6SLN - chains A and C of the 6 polymer chains in the assembly; structure by X-ray diffraction, 2.61 A resolution.

[Chain A]
Protein: RagA protein
Organism: Porphyromonas gingivalis (strain ATCC BAA-308 / W83)
UniProt: Q7MXJ7 (Q7MXJ7_PORGI); residue numbers follow UniProt; this construct covers 21-1017
Sequence (997 residues; row label = number of the first residue in the row):
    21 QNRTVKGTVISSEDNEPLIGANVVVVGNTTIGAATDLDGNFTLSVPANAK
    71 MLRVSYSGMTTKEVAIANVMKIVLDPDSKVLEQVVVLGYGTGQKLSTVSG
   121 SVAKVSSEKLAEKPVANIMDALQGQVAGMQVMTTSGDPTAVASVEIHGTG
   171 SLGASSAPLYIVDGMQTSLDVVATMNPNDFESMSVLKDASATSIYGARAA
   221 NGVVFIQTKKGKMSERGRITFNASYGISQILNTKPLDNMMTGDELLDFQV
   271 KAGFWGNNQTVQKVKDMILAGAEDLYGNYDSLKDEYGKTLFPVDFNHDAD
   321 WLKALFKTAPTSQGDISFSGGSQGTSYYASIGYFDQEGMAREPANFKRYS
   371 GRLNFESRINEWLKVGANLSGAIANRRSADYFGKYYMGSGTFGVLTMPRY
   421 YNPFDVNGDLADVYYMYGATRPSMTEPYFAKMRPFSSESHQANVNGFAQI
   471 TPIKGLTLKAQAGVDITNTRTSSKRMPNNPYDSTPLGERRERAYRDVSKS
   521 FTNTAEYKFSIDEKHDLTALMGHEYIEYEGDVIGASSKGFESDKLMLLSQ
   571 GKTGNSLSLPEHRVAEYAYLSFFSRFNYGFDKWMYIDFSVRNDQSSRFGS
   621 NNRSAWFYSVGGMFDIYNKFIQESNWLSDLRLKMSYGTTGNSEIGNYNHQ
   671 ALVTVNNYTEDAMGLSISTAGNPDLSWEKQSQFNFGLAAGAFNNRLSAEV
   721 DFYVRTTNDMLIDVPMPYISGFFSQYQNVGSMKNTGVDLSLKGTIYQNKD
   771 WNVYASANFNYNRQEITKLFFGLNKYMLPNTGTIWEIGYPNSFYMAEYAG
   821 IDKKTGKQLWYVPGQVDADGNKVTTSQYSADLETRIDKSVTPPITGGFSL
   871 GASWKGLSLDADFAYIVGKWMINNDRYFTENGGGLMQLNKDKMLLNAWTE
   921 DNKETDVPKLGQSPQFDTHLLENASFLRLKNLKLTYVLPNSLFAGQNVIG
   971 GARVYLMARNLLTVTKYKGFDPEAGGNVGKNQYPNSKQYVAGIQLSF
Disordered / not traced: 21-114

[Chain C]
Protein: Lipoprotein RagB
Organism: Porphyromonas gingivalis (strain ATCC BAA-308 / W83)
UniProt: F5H948 (F5H948_PORGI); residue numbers follow UniProt; this construct covers 20-501
Sequence (488 residues; row label = number of the first residue in the row):
    20 CELDRDPEGKDFQQPYTSFVQTKQNRDGLYALLRNTENPRMHFYQELQSD
    70 MYCTTITDGNSLAPFVNWDLGILNDHGRADEDEVSGIAGYYFVYNRLNQQ
   120 ANAFVNNTEAALQNQVYKNSTEIANAKSFLAEGKVLQALAIWRLMDRFSF
   170 HESVTEVNSGAKDLGVILLKEYNPGYIGPRATKAQCYDYILSRLSEAIEV
   220 LPENRESVLYVSRDYAYALRARIYLALGEYGKAAADAKMVVDKYPLIGAA
   270 DASEFENIYRSDANNPEIIFRGFASATLGSFTATTLNGAAPAGKDIKYNP
   320 SAVPFQWVVDLYENEDFRKSVYIAKVVKKDKGYLVNKFLEDKAYRDVQDK
   370 PNLKVGARYFSVAEVYLILVESALQTGDTPTAEKYLKALSKARGAEVSVV
   420 NMEALQAERTRELIGEGSRLRDMVRWSIPNNHDAFETQPGLEGFANTTPL
   470 KAQAPVGFYAYTWEFPQRDRQTNPQLIKNWPIHHHHHH
Disordered / not traced: 501-507
Construct notes: expression tag (502-507)
Covalent attachments: palmitic acid (PLM) linked to C20

[Interface between chain A and chain C]
Pairs across the interface (17):
  R509(A) - E27(C)  salt bridge
  E561(A) - Q43(C)  hydrogen bond
  K564(A) - G28(C)  hydrogen bond (backbone-backbone)
  K564(A) - K29(C)
  K564(A) - D30(C)  salt bridge
  L565(A) - G28(C)
  L565(A) - K29(C)
  L565(A) - D30(C)
  L567(A) - E27(C)
  L567(A) - G28(C)
  Q570(A) - G28(C)  hydrogen bond (side chain-backbone)
  T573(A) - T296(C)
  T573(A) - L297(C)
  G574(A) - T296(C)
  L577(A) - T296(C)
  D681(A) - V366(C)
  D681(A) - Q367(C)  hydrogen bond (side chain-backbone)
Also at the interface, not in a pair above, chain A (12 interface residues in all): K494, E680
Also at the interface, not in a pair above, chain C (10 interface residues in all): D365

[Overview]
The interface between chain A and chain C involves 12 residues on one side and 10 on the other; the contacts
include 4 hydrogen bonds and 2 salt bridges. Polar pairs include R509(A)-E27(C), K564(A)-D30(C) and
E561(A)-Q43(C).
Here chain A is RagA protein and chain C is Lipoprotein RagB, both from Porphyromonas gingivalis (strain ATCC
BAA-308 / W83). Entry 6SLN (Structure of the RagAB peptide transporter) was determined by X-ray diffraction
(same publication as 6SLI, 6SLJ, 6SM3, 6SML and 6SMQ).
